4FR7 - chain A; structure by X-ray diffraction, 1.61 A resolution.

# Chain A
Protein: Metallo-beta-lactamase VIM-31
Source organism: Enterobacter cloacae
UniProtKB: Q7BI22 (Q7BI22_ENTCL); residues 29-264 here correspond to UniProt positions 31-266 (UniProt number = residue number + 2)
Sequence (236 residues; row label = number of the first residue in the row):
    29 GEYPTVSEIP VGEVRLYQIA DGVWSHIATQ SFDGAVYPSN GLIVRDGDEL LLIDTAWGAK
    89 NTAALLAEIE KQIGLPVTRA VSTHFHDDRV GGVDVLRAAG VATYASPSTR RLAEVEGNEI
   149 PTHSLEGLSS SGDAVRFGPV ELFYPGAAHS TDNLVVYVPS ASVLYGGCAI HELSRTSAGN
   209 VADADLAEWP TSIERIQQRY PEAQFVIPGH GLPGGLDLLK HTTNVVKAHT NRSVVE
Disordered / not traced: 261-264
Differences from the reference sequence: engineered mutation H199 (Tyr201 in Q7BI22), R227 (His229 in Q7BI22)
Modified residues: C196 (cysteinesulfonic acid; OCS)
Metal / ion sites: Zn2+ site 1: H112, H114, H177; Zn2+ site 2: D116, C196, H238; Zn2+ site 3 near H249 (its only coordinating residue here)

# In short
H112, H114 and H177 form the Zn2+ site 1. D116, C196 and H238 coordinate Zn2+ site 2.
Chain A is Metallo-beta-lactamase VIM-31 (Enterobacter cloacae); the structure, Crystal structure of the
metallo-beta-lactamase VIM-31 in its reduced form at 1.61 A, was determined by X-ray diffraction (same
publication as 4FSB).
